Entry 6DBL (electron microscopy, 5.00 A resolution (low resolution: residue-level contacts below are approximate; hydrogen-bond / salt-bridge calls are withheld)); this record covers chains C and G of the 8 polymer chains in the assembly.

== Chain C ==
Molecule: Recombination activating gene 1 - MBP chimera
Source organism: Escherichia coli
Notes: EC 2.3.2.27
UniProt: chimeric construct of P0AEX9, O13033: residues -113 to 250 from P0AEX9 (MALE_ECOLI) positions 29-392 (UniProt number = residue number + 142); residues 271-1031 from O13033 positions 271-1031 (same numbers)
Chain sequence (1159 residues; numbered -127 to 1031; the number before each row is that of its first residue; numbers below 1 keep their minus sign (Met-127 is residue -127)):
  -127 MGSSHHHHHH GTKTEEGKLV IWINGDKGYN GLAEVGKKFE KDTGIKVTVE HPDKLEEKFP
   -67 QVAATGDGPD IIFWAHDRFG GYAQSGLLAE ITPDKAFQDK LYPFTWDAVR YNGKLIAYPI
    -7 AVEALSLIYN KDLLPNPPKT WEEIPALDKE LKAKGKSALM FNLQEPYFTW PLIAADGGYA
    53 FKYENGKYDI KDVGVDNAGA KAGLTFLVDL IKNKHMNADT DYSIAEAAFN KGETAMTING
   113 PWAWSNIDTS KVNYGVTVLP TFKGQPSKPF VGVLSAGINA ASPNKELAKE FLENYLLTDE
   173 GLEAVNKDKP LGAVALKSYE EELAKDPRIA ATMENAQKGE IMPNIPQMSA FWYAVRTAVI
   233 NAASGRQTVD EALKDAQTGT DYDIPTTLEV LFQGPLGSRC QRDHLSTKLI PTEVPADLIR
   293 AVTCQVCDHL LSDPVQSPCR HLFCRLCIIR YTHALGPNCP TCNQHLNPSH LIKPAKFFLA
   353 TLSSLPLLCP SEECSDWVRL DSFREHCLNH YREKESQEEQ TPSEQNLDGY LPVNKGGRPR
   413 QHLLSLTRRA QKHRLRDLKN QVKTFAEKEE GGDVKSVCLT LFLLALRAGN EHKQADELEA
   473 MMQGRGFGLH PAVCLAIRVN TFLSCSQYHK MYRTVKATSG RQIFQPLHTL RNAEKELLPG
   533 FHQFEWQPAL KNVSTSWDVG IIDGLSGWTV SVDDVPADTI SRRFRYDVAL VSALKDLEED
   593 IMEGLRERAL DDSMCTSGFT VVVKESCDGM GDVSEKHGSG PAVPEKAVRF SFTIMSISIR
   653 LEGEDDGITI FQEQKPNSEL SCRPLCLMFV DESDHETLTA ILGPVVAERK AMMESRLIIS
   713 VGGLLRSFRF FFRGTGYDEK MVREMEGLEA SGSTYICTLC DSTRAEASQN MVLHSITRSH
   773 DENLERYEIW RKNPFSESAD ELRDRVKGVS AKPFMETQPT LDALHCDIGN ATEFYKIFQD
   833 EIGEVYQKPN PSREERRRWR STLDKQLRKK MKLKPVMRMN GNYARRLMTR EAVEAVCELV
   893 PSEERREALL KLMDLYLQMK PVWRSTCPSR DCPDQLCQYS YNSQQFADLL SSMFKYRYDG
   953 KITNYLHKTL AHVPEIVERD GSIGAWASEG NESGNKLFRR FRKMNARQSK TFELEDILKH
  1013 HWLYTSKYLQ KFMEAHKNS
Not modelled in the structure: -127 to 407, 629-634, 1030-1031
Differences from the reference sequence: initiating methionine (-127); expression tag (-126 to -114); linker (251-270)
Metal / ion sites: Ca2+: Asp620, Glu984 (shared with DC17(G) of chain G); Zn2+: Cys749, Cys752, His959, His964

== Chain G ==
Molecule: Molecule name: Forward strand of 23-RSS substrate DNA
Sequence (61 nucleotides; numbered 1 to 61; the number before each row is that of its first residue):
     1 GATCTGGCCT GTCTTACACA GTGGTAGTAC TCCACTGTCT GGCTGTACAA AAACCCTGCA
    61 G
Metal / ion sites: Ca2+ site 1: DC17 (shared with Asp620(C), Glu984(C) of chain C)

== Chain C / chain G interface ==
Contacting residue pairs (32):
  Arg459(C) - DC43(G)
  Ala460(C) - DC43(G)
  Ala460(C) - DT44(G)
  Asn462(C) - DG42(G)
  Asn462(C) - DC43(G)
  His464(C) - DG42(G)
  Asp620(C) - DC17(G)
  Met622(C) - DA18(G)
  Gly623(C) - DA18(G)
  Asp624(C) - DA18(G)
  Glu684(C) - DC17(G)
  Asp730(C) - DA16(G)
  Asp730(C) - DC17(G)
  Glu731(C) - DA16(G)
  Lys732(C) - DT15(G)
  Lys732(C) - DA16(G)
  Ser743(C) - DT15(G)
  Arg756(C) - DT14(G)
  His817(C) - DA16(G)
  Arg845(C) - DT12(G)
  Met869(C) - DA18(G)
  Arg870(C) - DC17(G)
  Arg870(C) - DA18(G)
  Lys953(C) - DT14(G)
  Thr955(C) - DT15(G)
  Asn956(C) - DT14(G)
  Asn956(C) - DT15(G)
  Glu984(C) - DC17(G)
  Lys988(C) - DA20(G)
  Lys988(C) - DG21(G)
  Arg992(C) - DG21(G)
  Arg992(C) - DT22(G)
Interface residues without a listed pair, chain C (30 interface residues in all): Leu456, Gly621, Gly744, Ile954, Tyr957, Arg991
Interface residues without a listed pair, chain G (14 interface residues in all): DG11, DC19

== Summary ==
30 residues of chain C face 14 of chain G across their interface. The Ca2+ site 1 is built by Asp620(C),
Glu984(C) and DC17(G). Cys749(C), Cys752(C), His959(C) and His964(C) coordinate Zn2+.
Chain C is Recombination activating gene 1 - MBP chimera (Escherichia coli) and chain G is Molecule name:
Forward strand of 23-RSS substrate DNA; the structure, Cryo-EM structure of RAG in complex with 12-RSS and
23-RSS substrate DNAs, was determined by electron microscopy, deposited together with 6DBI, 6DBJ, 6DBO, 6DBQ,
6DBR, 6DBT and 4 further entries.
